6HHT - chains W1 and X1 of the 75 polymer chains in the assembly; structure by electron microscopy, 4.05 A resolution (low resolution: residue-level contacts below are approximate; hydrogen-bond / salt-bridge calls are withheld).

# Chain W1
Name: Echovirus 18 capsid protein 2
Source organism: Echovirus E18
UniProt: Q8V635 (Q8V635_9ENTO); residues 2001-2260 here correspond to UniProt positions 70-329 (UniProt number = residue number - 1931)
Chain sequence (260 residues; each row starts with the number of its first residue):
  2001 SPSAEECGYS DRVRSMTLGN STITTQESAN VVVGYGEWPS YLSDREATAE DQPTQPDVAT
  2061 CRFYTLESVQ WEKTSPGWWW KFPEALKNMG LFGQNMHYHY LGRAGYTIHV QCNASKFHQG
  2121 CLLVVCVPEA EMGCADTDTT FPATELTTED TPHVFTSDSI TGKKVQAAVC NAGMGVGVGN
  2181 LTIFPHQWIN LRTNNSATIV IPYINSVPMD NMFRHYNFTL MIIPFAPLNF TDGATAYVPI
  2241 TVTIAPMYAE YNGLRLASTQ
Unresolved in the structure: 2001-2012, 2027-2029, 2044-2047, 2258-2260

# Chain X1
Name: Echovirus 18 capsid protein 3
Source organism: Echovirus E18
UniProt: Q8V635 (Q8V635_9ENTO); residues 3001-3239 here correspond to UniProt positions 330-568 (UniProt number = residue number - 2671)
Chain sequence (239 residues; each row starts with the number of its first residue):
  3001 GVPVLNTPGS NQFLTSDDYQ SPSAMPQFDE TPEMHIPGEV RNLMEIAEVD SVVPVNNVTG
  3061 KTKSMDAYQI PVGTGNTDKT KPIFSFQMDP GYSSVLKRTL LGEMLNYYAH WSGSVKLTFL
  3121 FCGSAMATGK LLISYSPPGA SVPTSRKDAM LGTHIVWDIG LQSSCVLCVP WISQSHYRMV
  3181 QQDPYTSAGY ITCWYQTNIV VPPGAPTSCD VLCFASACND FSVRLLRDTP FMAQPGKLQ
Unresolved in the structure: 3074-3077, 3176-3186, 3234-3239
Disulfides: Cys-3168/Cys-3218

# How chain W1 and chain X1 interact
Residue-residue contacts - 63 pairs, chain W1 then chain X1:
  Tyr-2035(W1) / Gly-3038(X1)
  Glu-2037(W1) / His-3035(X1)
  Glu-2037(W1) / Pro-3037(X1)
  Lys-2116(W1) / Ser-3124(X1)
  Lys-2116(W1) / Ala-3125(X1)
  Lys-2116(W1) / Met-3126(X1)
  Phe-2117(W1) / Ser-3124(X1)
  Phe-2117(W1) / Met-3126(X1)
  Phe-2117(W1) / Pro-3206(X1)
  Gln-2119(W1) / Gly-3123(X1)
  Gln-2119(W1) / Ser-3124(X1)
  Gln-2119(W1) / Pro-3206(X1)
  Gln-2119(W1) / Ser-3208(X1)
  Gln-2119(W1) / Cys-3209(X1)
  Gly-2120(W1) / Cys-3122(X1)
  Cys-2121(W1) / Cys-3122(X1)
  Val-2169(W1) / Lys-3063(X1)
  Val-2169(W1) / Met-3065(X1)
  Cys-2170(W1) / Lys-3063(X1)
  Val-2178(W1) / Met-3065(X1)
  Val-2178(W1) / Tyr-3068(X1)
  Gly-2179(W1) / Val-3052(X1)
  Gly-2179(W1) / Tyr-3068(X1)
  Asn-2180(W1) / Ser-3051(X1)
  Asn-2180(W1) / Arg-3098(X1)
  Asn-2180(W1) / Leu-3100(X1)
  Thr-2182(W1) / Val-3049(X1)
  Thr-2182(W1) / Asp-3050(X1)
  Thr-2182(W1) / Ser-3051(X1)
  Ile-2183(W1) / Val-3049(X1)
  Ile-2183(W1) / Leu-3100(X1)
  Trp-2188(W1) / Val-3052(X1)
  Trp-2188(W1) / Phe-3214(X1)
  Asn-2190(W1) / Leu-3120(X1)
  Asn-2190(W1) / Phe-3121(X1)
  Asn-2190(W1) / Cys-3122(X1)
  Arg-2192(W1) / Phe-3121(X1)
  Arg-2192(W1) / Gly-3123(X1)
  Arg-2192(W1) / Ser-3124(X1)
  Arg-2192(W1) / Ala-3125(X1)
  Arg-2192(W1) / Ala-3127(X1)
  Arg-2192(W1) / Ile-3159(X1)
  Arg-2192(W1) / Gly-3160(X1)
  Arg-2192(W1) / Ser-3163(X1)
  Thr-2193(W1) / Ser-3163(X1)
  Pro-2202(W1) / Pro-3037(X1)
  Asn-2205(W1) / Ile-3036(X1)
  Ile-2223(W1) / Met-3065(X1)
  Pro-2224(W1) / Met-3065(X1)
  Phe-2225(W1) / Val-3052(X1)
  Phe-2225(W1) / Met-3065(X1)
  Phe-2225(W1) / Tyr-3068(X1)
  Phe-2225(W1) / Gln-3069(X1)
  Phe-2225(W1) / Leu-3212(X1)
  Ala-2226(W1) / Gln-3069(X1)
  Ala-2226(W1) / Cys-3122(X1)
  Pro-2227(W1) / Gln-3069(X1)
  Pro-2227(W1) / Asp-3210(X1)
  Asn-2229(W1) / Pro-3206(X1)
  Asn-2229(W1) / Ser-3208(X1)
  Thr-2231(W1) / Gly-3204(X1)
  Thr-2231(W1) / Ala-3205(X1)
  Thr-2231(W1) / Pro-3206(X1)
Also at the interface, not in a pair above, chain W1 (36 interface residues in all): His-2118, Ser-2157, Gly-2177, Tyr-2203, Ile-2204, Ser-2206, Val-2207, Pro-2208, Phe-2230
Also at the interface, not in a pair above, chain X1 (37 interface residues in all): Met-3034, Ile-3046, Ser-3064, Thr-3099

# In short
Chain W1 and chain X1 form an interface of 36 and 37 residues respectively.
Here chain W1 is Echovirus 18 capsid protein 2 and chain X1 is Echovirus 18 capsid protein 3, both from
Echovirus E18. Entry 6HHT (Echovirus 18 Open particle without two pentamers) was determined by electron
microscopy (same publication as 6HBG, 6HBH, 6HBJ, 6HBK and 6HBL).
